Entry 2L53 (solution NMR); this record covers chains A and B.

[Chain A]
Molecule: Calmodulin
From: Homo sapiens
Notes: fragment: calmodulin
UniProtKB: P62158 (CALM_HUMAN); residues 1-148 here correspond to UniProt positions 2-149 (UniProt number = residue number + 1)
Amino-acid sequence (148 residues; numbered 1 to 148; the number before each row is that of its first residue):
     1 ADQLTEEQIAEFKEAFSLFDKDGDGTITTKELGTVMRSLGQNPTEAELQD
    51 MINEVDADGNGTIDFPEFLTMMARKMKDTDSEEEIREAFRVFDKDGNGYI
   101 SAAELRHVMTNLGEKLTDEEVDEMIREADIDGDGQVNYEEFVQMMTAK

[Chain B]
Molecule: Voltage-gated sodium channel type V alpha isoform b variant
From: Homo sapiens
Notes: fragment: Human Cardiac Sodium Channel NaV1.5 IQ motif
UniProtKB: Q59H93 (Q59H93_HUMAN); residues 1901-1927 here correspond to UniProt positions 1461-1487 (UniProt number = residue number - 440)
Amino-acid sequence (31 residues; numbered -4 to 1927; 1901 numbers in that range are skipped by the numbering (no residue carries them; nothing is unmodelled there); the number before each row is that of its first residue; numbers below 1 keep their minus sign (Gly-4 is residue -4)):
    -4 GPGS
  1901 EEVSAMVIQRAFRRHLLQRSLKHASFL
Sequence notes: expression tag (-4 to -1)
Reported in the primary citation:
  - disease-associated variants - A1924T (10-fold): decreased binding to Calmodulin (chain A) (citing earlier work)
  - disease-associated variants - S1904L: decreased binding to Calmodulin (chain A) (from molecular simulation)

[Interface between chain A and chain B]
Pairs across the interface - 39 pairs, chain A then chain B:
  Asp78(A) - Arg1910(B)
  Thr79(A) - Arg1910(B)
  Asp80(A) - Val1907(B)
  Asp80(A) - Arg1910(B)
  Asp80(A) - Ala1911(B)
  Ile85(A) - Val1907(B)
  Ile85(A) - Ala1911(B)
  Ala88(A) - Ser1904(B)
  Ala88(A) - Ile1908(B)
  Phe89(A) - Ile1908(B)
  Phe92(A) - Glu1901(B)
  Phe92(A) - Ser1904(B)
  Phe92(A) - Ala1905(B)
  Phe92(A) - Ile1908(B)
  Val108(A) - Ala1905(B)
  Met109(A) - Ala1905(B)
  Met109(A) - Ile1908(B)
  Met109(A) - Gln1909(B)
  Leu112(A) - Glu1902(B)
  Leu112(A) - Ala1905(B)
  Leu112(A) - Gln1909(B)
  Gly113(A) - Glu1902(B)
  Gly113(A) - Ala1905(B)
  Gly113(A) - Met1906(B)
  Glu114(A) - Met1906(B)
  Glu114(A) - Gln1909(B)
  Glu114(A) - Arg1913(B)
  Leu116(A) - Gln1909(B)
  Leu116(A) - Arg1913(B)
  Glu120(A) - Phe1912(B)
  Glu120(A) - Arg1913(B)
  Glu120(A) - Leu1916(B)
  Glu123(A) - Phe1912(B)
  Glu123(A) - Arg1919(B)
  Met124(A) - Phe1912(B)
  Met144(A) - His1915(B)
  Met145(A) - Ala1911(B)
  Met145(A) - Phe1912(B)
  Met145(A) - His1915(B)
Also at the interface, not in a pair above, chain A (23 interface residues in all): Glu84, Val91, Thr117, Glu127, Phe141
From the paper, about this interface:
  - residue pairs: Ala88(A)-Ile1908(B) (hydrophobic contact), Phe89(A)-Ile1908(B) (hydrophobic contact), Phe92(A)-Ile1908(B) (hydrophobic contact), Met109(A)-Ile1908(B) (hydrophobic contact), Met124(A)-Ile1908(B) (hydrophobic contact), Met124(A)-Phe1912(B), Phe141(A)-Phe1912(B), Met145(A)-Phe1912(B), Gln1909(B)-Glu114(A) (hydrogen bond)
  - interface residues, chain A: Ile85(A), Ala88(A), Val91(A), Phe92(A), Leu112(A), Leu116(A), Glu120(A), Glu123(A), Met124(A), Glu127(A)
  - interface residues, chain B: Glu1901(B), Glu1902(B), Ser1904(B), Ala1905(B), Ile1908(B), Phe1912(B), Arg1913(B), Arg1919(B)
  - hot spots on chain B (mutagenesis) - I1908A, Q1909A, R1910A, F1912A, R1913A, R1919A: decreased binding to Calmodulin (chain A) (from molecular simulation)

[In short]
23 residues of chain A and 15 residues of chain B are in contact. The paper describes hydrophobic contacts
between Ala88(A) and Ile1908(B), Phe89(A) and Ile1908(B) and Phe92(A) and Ile1908(B) among others; contacts
between Met124(A) and Phe1912(B), Phe141(A) and Phe1912(B) and Met145(A) and Phe1912(B); a hydrogen bond
between Gln1909(B) and Glu114(A). The paper reports that A1924T, S1904L and I1908A of chain B, among others,
reduce binding to Calmodulin (chain A); interface residues Ile85(A), Ala88(A) and Glu1901(B) among others; 8
substitutions were tested in all.
Chain A is Calmodulin and chain B is Voltage-gated sodium channel type V alpha isoform b variant, both from
Homo sapiens; the structure, Solution NMR Structure of apo-calmodulin in complex with the IQ motif of Human
Cardiac Sodium Channel ..., was determined by solution NMR.
